6BHG - chains A and B; structure by X-ray diffraction, 1.45 A resolution.

[Chain A]
Name: Histone-lysine N-methyltransferase SETDB1
Organism: Homo sapiens
Notes: EC 2.1.1.43
UniProt: Q15047 (SETB1_HUMAN); residue numbers follow UniProt; this construct covers 190-410
Chain sequence (239 residues; numbered 172 to 410; the number before each row is that of its first residue):
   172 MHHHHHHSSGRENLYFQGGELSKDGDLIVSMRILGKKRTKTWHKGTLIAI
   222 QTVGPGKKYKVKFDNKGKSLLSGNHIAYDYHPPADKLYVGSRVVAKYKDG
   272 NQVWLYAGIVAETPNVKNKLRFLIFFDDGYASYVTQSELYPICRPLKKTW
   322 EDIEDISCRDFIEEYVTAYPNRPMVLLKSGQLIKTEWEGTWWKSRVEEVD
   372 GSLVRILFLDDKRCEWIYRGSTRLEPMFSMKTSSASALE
Unresolved in the structure: 172-188, 271-273, 407-410
Differences from the reference sequence: expression tag (172-189)
From the paper describing this entry:
  - mutagenesis - F332A: abolished binding to H3 containing K14ac and K9me2
  - mutagenesis - D382A, D382R: unchanged binding to K9me2 or K9me3
  - mutagenesis - Y268A: decreased binding to H3K9me3/K14ac
  - mutagenesis - Y268A: unchanged binding to H3K9me2/K14ac
  - mutagenesis - Y268A: unchanged binding to H3K9me1/K14ac
  - mutagenesis - R384A (3- to 6-fold): increased binding to Histone H3.1 (chain B)
  - mutagenesis - F332A, I388A, R394A: decreased localization

[Chain B]
Name: Histone H3.1
UniProt: P68431 (H31_HUMAN); residues 4-19 here correspond to UniProt positions 5-20 (UniProt number = residue number + 1)
Chain sequence (18 residues; each row starts with the number of its first residue):
     3 XKQTARKSTGGKAPRKQX
Unresolved in the structure: 3-9, 19-20
Differences from the reference sequence: acetylation (3); amidation (20)
Modified positions: ACE (acetyl group) at position 3; K14 (N(6)-acetyllysine; ALY); NH2 (amino group) at position 20
UniProt features mapped onto this chain:
  - modified residue: K4 (Allysine), Q5 (5-glutamyl dopamine), T6 (Phosphothreonine), R8 (Citrulline), K9 (N6,N6,N6-trimethyllysine), S10 (ADP-ribosylserine), T11 (Phosphothreonine), K14 (N6-(2-hydroxyisobutyryl)lysine), R17 (Asymmetric dimethylarginine), K18 (N6-(2-hydroxyisobutyryl)lysine)
  - lipidation: K18 (N6-decanoyllysine)

[How chain A and chain B interact]
Contacting residue pairs (26; chain A residue first):
  F296(A) - K14(B)
  D299(A) - T11(B)
  G300(A) - T11(B)  hydrogen bond (backbone-side chain)
  G300(A) - G13(B)
  G300(A) - K14(B)
  Y301(A) - T11(B)
  A302(A) - K14(B)
  F332(A) - K14(B)
  E357(A) - P16(B)
  E357(A) - R17(B)  hydrogen bond (side chain-backbone)
  W358(A) - S10(B)  hydrogen bond (side chain-backbone)
  W358(A) - G12(B)
  G360(A) - R17(B)
  E386(A) - T11(B)
  E386(A) - G12(B)  hydrogen bond (side chain-backbone)
  E386(A) - K14(B)
  W387(A) - K14(B)
  I388(A) - K14(B)
  Y389(A) - K14(B)
  S392(A) - K14(B)  hydrogen bond (side chain-backbone)
  T393(A) - P16(B)
  R394(A) - G12(B)
  R394(A) - G13(B)  hydrogen bond (side chain-backbone)
  R394(A) - K14(B)
  R394(A) - A15(B)
  R394(A) - P16(B)
Other interface residues (no listed pair), chain A (19 interface residues in all): E359, W362, F399
The authors on this interface:
  - specific contacts: F332(A)-K14(B)

[Overview]
19 residues of chain A and 8 residues of chain B are in contact, with 6 hydrogen bonds. Among the polar pairs
are G300(A)-T11(B), E357(A)-R17(B) and W358(A)-S10(B). The authors report a contact between F332(A) and
K14(B). The paper reports that F332A, I388A and R394A of chain A reduce localization; F332A of chain A
abolishes binding to H3 containing K14ac and K9me2; 7 substitutions were tested in all.
Chain A is Histone-lysine N-methyltransferase SETDB1 (Homo sapiens) and chain B is Histone H3.1; the
structure, Crystal structure of SETDB1 with a modified H3 peptide, was determined by X-ray diffraction,
deposited together with 6BHD, 6BHE, 6BHI and 6BHH.
